9DWJ - chains G and K of the 11 polymer chains in the assembly; structure by electron microscopy, 3.40 A resolution.

== Chain G ==
Molecule: Histone H2A type 1
Organism: Homo sapiens
Reference sequence: P0C0S8 (H2A1_HUMAN); residues 1-129 here correspond to UniProt positions 2-130 (UniProt number = residue number + 1)
Sequence (129 residues; each row starts with the number of its first residue):
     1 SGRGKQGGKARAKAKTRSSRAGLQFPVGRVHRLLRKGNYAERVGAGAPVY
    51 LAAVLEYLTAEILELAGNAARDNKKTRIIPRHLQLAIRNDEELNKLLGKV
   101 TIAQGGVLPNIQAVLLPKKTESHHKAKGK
Disordered / not traced: 1-14, 119-129
UniProt features mapped onto this chain:
  - modified residue: Ser1 (N-acetylserine), Arg3 (Citrulline), Lys5 (N6-(2-hydroxyisobutyryl)lysine), Lys9 (N6-(2-hydroxyisobutyryl)lysine), Lys13 (N6-(beta-hydroxybutyryl)lysine), Lys36 (N6-(2-hydroxyisobutyryl)lysine), Lys74 (N6-(2-hydroxyisobutyryl)lysine), Lys75 (N6-(2-hydroxyisobutyryl)lysine), Lys95 (N6-(2-hydroxyisobutyryl)lysine), Lys99 (N6-glutaryllysine), Gln104 (N5-methylglutamine), Lys118 (N6-(2-hydroxyisobutyryl)lysine), Lys119 (N6-crotonyllysine), Thr120 (Phosphothreonine), Lys125 (N6-crotonyllysine)
  - cross-link (Glycyl lysine isopeptide (Lys-Gly)): Lys13 (interchain with G-Cter in ubiquitin), Lys15 (interchain with G-Cter in ubiquitin), Lys119 (interchain with G-Cter in ubiquitin)

== Chain K ==
Molecule: 601 K strand (damaged strand 2)
Sequence (40 nucleotides; row label = number of the first residue in the row):
   108 TCCCTAGTCTCCAGGCACGTGTCAGATATATCCATCCGAT
Disordered / not traced: 147

== Interface between chain G and chain K ==
Contacting residue pairs (16; chain G residue first):
  Thr16(G) - DG121(K)  sugar contact
  Arg29(G) - DG122(K)  phosphate contact
  Arg29(G) - DC123(K)  salt bridge to the phosphate
  Arg35(G) - DA113(K)  salt bridge to the phosphate
  Arg42(G) - DT112(K)  hydrogen bond to the phosphate
  Arg42(G) - DA113(K)  phosphate contact
  Val43(G) - DT112(K)  sugar contact
  Val43(G) - DA113(K)  hydrogen bond to the phosphate
  Gly44(G) - DT112(K)  phosphate contact
  Ala45(G) - DT112(K)  phosphate contact
  Lys75(G) - DG132(K)  phosphate contact
  Lys75(G) - DA133(K)  salt bridge to the phosphate
  Thr76(G) - DA131(K)  sugar contact
  Thr76(G) - DG132(K)  hydrogen bond to the phosphate
  Arg77(G) - DA131(K)  sugar contact
  Arg77(G) - DG132(K)  hydrogen bond to the phosphate
Interface residues without a listed pair, chain G (12 interface residues in all): His31, Glu41

== Overview ==
12 residues of chain G face 8 of chain K across their interface; the contacts include 4 hydrogen bonds and 3
salt bridges. Polar contacts include Arg42(G)-DT112(K), Val43(G)-DA113(K) and Thr76(G)-DG132(K).
Here chain G is Histone H2A type 1 (Homo sapiens) and chain K is 601 K strand (damaged strand 2). Entry 9DWJ
(Nucleosome containing a 1-nt gap at SHL-3.5) was determined by electron microscopy.
